PDB entry 8GVB | X-ray diffraction, 3.20 A resolution | chains A and B of the 5 polymer chains in the assembly

# Chain A
Molecule: TD08 TCR alpha chain
Source organism: Homo sapiens
Sequence (209 residues; numbered 1 to 209; the number before each row is that of its first residue):
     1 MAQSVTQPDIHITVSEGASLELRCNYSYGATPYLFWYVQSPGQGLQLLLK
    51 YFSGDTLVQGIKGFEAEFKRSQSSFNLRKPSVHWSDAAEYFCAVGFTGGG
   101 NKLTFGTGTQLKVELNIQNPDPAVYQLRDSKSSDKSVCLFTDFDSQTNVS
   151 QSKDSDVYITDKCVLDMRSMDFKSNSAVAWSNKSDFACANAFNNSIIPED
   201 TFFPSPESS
Disordered / not traced: 1-2, 151-153, 156-157, 180-189, 201-209
Disulfides: Cys24-Cys92

# Chain B
Molecule: TD08 TCR beta chain
Source organism: Homo sapiens
Sequence (246 residues; numbered 1 to 246; the number before each row is that of its first residue):
     1 MDTGVSQDPRHKITKRGQNVTFRCDPISEHNRLYWYRQTLGQGPEFLTYF
    51 QNEAQLEKSRLLSDRFSAERPKGSFSTLEIQRTEQGDSAMYLCASSDRDR
   101 VPETQYFGPGTRLLVLEDLKNVFPPEVAVFEPSEAEISHTQKATLVCLAT
   151 GFYPDHVELSWWVNGKEVHSGVCTDPQPLKEQPALNDSRYALSSRLRVSA
   201 TFWQNPRNHFRCQVQFYGLSENDEWTQDRAKPVTQIVSAEAWGRAD
Disordered / not traced: 1-3, 184-187, 218-220, 246
Disulfides: Cys24-Cys93, Cys147-Cys212

# How chain A and chain B interact
Contacting residue pairs - 85 pairs, chain A then chain B:
  Tyr33(A) - Val101(B)  hydrogen bond (side chain-backbone)
  Tyr33(A) - Pro102(B)
  Tyr33(A) - Glu103(B)
  Phe35(A) - Pro102(B)
  Phe35(A) - Glu103(B)
  Phe35(A) - Thr104(B)
  Tyr37(A) - Gln105(B)  hydrogen bond (side chain-backbone)
  Tyr37(A) - Phe107(B)
  Gln39(A) - Gln38(B)  hydrogen bond
  Gln39(A) - Met90(B)
  Gln43(A) - Pro109(B)
  Gly44(A) - Gly108(B)
  Gly44(A) - Pro109(B)  hydrogen bond (backbone-backbone)
  Leu45(A) - Leu92(B)  hydrophobic
  Lys50(A) - Pro102(B)
  Lys50(A) - Thr104(B)
  Phe91(A) - Gln38(B)
  Phe91(A) - Gly43(B)
  Asn101(A) - Arg32(B)
  Asn101(A) - Tyr34(B)
  Asn101(A) - Glu103(B)
  Asn101(A) - Gln105(B)  hydrogen bond (backbone-side chain)
  Lys102(A) - Tyr34(B)
  Lys102(A) - Tyr36(B)
  Lys102(A) - Phe46(B)
  Lys102(A) - Glu57(B)
  Leu103(A) - Tyr36(B)  hydrogen bond (backbone-side chain)
  Leu103(A) - Gln105(B)
  Phe105(A) - Pro44(B)  hydrophobic
  Phe105(A) - Phe107(B)  hydrophobic
  Gly106(A) - Gly43(B)
  Asp121(A) - His139(B)  salt bridge
  Tyr125(A) - Ala135(B)
  Tyr125(A) - Glu136(B)
  Tyr125(A) - His139(B)
  Gln126(A) - Ser133(B)
  Leu127(A) - Phe130(B)
  Leu127(A) - Glu131(B)
  Leu127(A) - Pro132(B)  hydrophobic
  Leu127(A) - Thr144(B)
  Leu127(A) - Val146(B)  hydrophobic
  Arg128(A) - Phe130(B)
  Arg128(A) - Glu131(B)  salt bridge
  Arg128(A) - Pro132(B)  hydrogen bond (side chain-backbone)
  Arg128(A) - Glu134(B)  salt bridge
  Arg128(A) - Trp203(B)
  Arg128(A) - Arg244(B)
  Asp129(A) - Phe130(B)
  Ser130(A) - Val129(B)
  Ser130(A) - Phe130(B)
  Ser133(A) - Ala128(B)
  Ser133(A) - Phe130(B)
  Lys135(A) - Phe130(B)
  Lys135(A) - Thr150(B)
  Val137(A) - Phe130(B)  hydrophobic
  Val137(A) - Leu148(B)  hydrophobic
  Leu139(A) - Thr144(B)
  Leu139(A) - Arg195(B)
  Thr141(A) - Arg197(B)  hydrogen bond
  Asp142(A) - Arg197(B)  salt bridge
  Tyr158(A) - Glu181(B)
  Thr160(A) - Asp175(B)
  Thr160(A) - Leu179(B)
  Thr160(A) - Ser193(B)
  Cys163(A) - Cys173(B)  hydrophobic
  Cys163(A) - Thr174(B)
  Cys163(A) - Asp175(B)
  Cys163(A) - Arg195(B)  hydrogen bond
  Val164(A) - Cys173(B)
  Leu165(A) - Cys173(B)  hydrophobic
  Leu165(A) - Arg197(B)
  Asp166(A) - Ser170(B)
  Asp166(A) - Gly171(B)  hydrogen bond (backbone-backbone)
  Met167(A) - Ser170(B)
  Met167(A) - Gly171(B)
  Met167(A) - Arg197(B)
  Arg168(A) - Ser170(B)  hydrogen bond (backbone-side chain)
  Met170(A) - Lys142(B)
  Ser174(A) - Arg197(B)  hydrogen bond
  Ser176(A) - Cys173(B)  hydrogen bond
  Ser176(A) - Arg195(B)  hydrogen bond
  Ala177(A) - Arg195(B)
  Val178(A) - Leu148(B)  hydrophobic
  Val178(A) - Ser193(B)
  Val178(A) - Arg195(B)
Also at the interface, not in a pair above, chain A (49 interface residues in all): Gly42, Leu47, Phe52, Glu89, Thr107, Ser132, Asp161, Ser169, Phe172
Also at the interface, not in a pair above, chain B (56 interface residues in all): Gly41, Gln42, Tyr49, Tyr106, Val127, Thr140, Leu145, Val172, Pro176, Val198, Ser199

# Overview
The interface between chain A and chain B involves 49 residues on one side and 56 on the other; the contacts
include 14 hydrogen bonds and 4 salt bridges. Polar pairs include Asp121(A)-His139(B), Arg128(A)-Glu131(B) and
Arg128(A)-Glu134(B).
Chain A is TD08 TCR alpha chain and chain B is TD08 TCR beta chain, both from Homo sapiens; the structure, The
complex between public TCR TD08 and HLA-A24 bound to HIV-1 Nef138-8 peptide, was determined by X-ray
diffraction, deposited together with 8GVG and 8GVI.
